PDB entry 4ZBJ | X-ray diffraction, 2.25 A resolution | chains B and D of the 4 polymer chains in the assembly

# Chain B
Molecule: Histone H3
Organism: Xenopus laevis
UniProtKB: Q10453 (H331_CAEEL); residues 61-135 here correspond to UniProt positions 62-136 (UniProt number = residue number + 1)
Chain sequence (77 residues; numbered 59 to 135; the number before each row is that of its first residue):
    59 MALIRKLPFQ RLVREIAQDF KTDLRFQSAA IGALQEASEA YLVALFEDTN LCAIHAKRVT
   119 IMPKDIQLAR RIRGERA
Not modelled in the structure: 59, 134-135
Differences from the reference sequence: initiating methionine (59); expression tag (60); engineered mutation Ala-102 (Gly103 in Q10453)
Curated features (UniProtKB/Swiss-Prot):
  - modified residue: Lys-79 (N6-methyllysine)
What the authors report for this chain:
  - mutagenesis - A87S/I89V/G90M, G90M: decreased binding to UBN1(122-148)
  - specificity-determining residues: Gly-90
  - mutagenesis - G90M: abolished binding to Ubinuclein-1 (chain D)
  - mutagenesis - A87S, I89V: unchanged binding to Ubinuclein-1 (chain D)
  - mutagenesis - S96C: unchanged binding to GST-UBN1(92-175)

# Chain D
Molecule: Ubinuclein-1
UniProtKB: Q9NPG3 (UBN1_HUMAN); residues 122-148 here = UniProt positions 122-148
Chain sequence (28 residues; each row starts with the number of its first residue):
   121 XIQDLIDMGY GYDESDSFID NSEAYDEL
Not modelled in the structure: 143-148
Modified residues: ACE (acetyl group) at position 121
Differences from the reference sequence: expression tag (121)
What the authors report for this chain:
  - mutagenesis - E134A, S135A, S137A: unchanged binding to H3.3/H4

# How chain B and chain D interact
Residue-residue contacts - 36 pairs, chain B then chain D:
  Lys-64(B) / Tyr-130(D)  hydrogen bond (side chain-backbone)
  Lys-64(B) / Gly-131(D)
  Lys-64(B) / Tyr-132(D)
  Leu-65(B) / Asp-133(D)
  Gln-68(B) / Tyr-132(D)
  Gln-68(B) / Asp-133(D)  hydrogen bond (side chain-backbone)
  Gln-68(B) / Asp-136(D)  hydrogen bond
  Gln-68(B) / Ile-139(D)
  Val-71(B) / Phe-138(D)  hydrophobic
  Arg-72(B) / Asp-136(D)  salt bridge
  Arg-72(B) / Phe-138(D)
  Ala-75(B) / Phe-138(D)  hydrophobic
  Gln-76(B) / Phe-138(D)
  Leu-82(B) / Phe-138(D)
  Arg-83(B) / Ser-137(D)  hydrogen bond (side chain-backbone)
  Arg-83(B) / Phe-138(D)
  Arg-83(B) / Ile-139(D)
  Arg-83(B) / Asp-140(D)  salt bridge
  Phe-84(B) / Phe-138(D)  hydrogen bond (backbone-backbone)
  Phe-84(B) / Ile-139(D)
  Phe-84(B) / Asp-140(D)  hydrogen bond (backbone-backbone)
  Gln-85(B) / Asp-140(D)
  Gln-85(B) / Asn-141(D)
  Ser-86(B) / Gly-129(D)  hydrogen bond (side chain-backbone)
  Ser-86(B) / Tyr-132(D)
  Ser-86(B) / Asn-141(D)  hydrogen bond (backbone-side chain)
  Ala-87(B) / Met-128(D)
  Ala-87(B) / Gly-129(D)
  Ile-89(B) / Tyr-132(D)  hydrophobic
  Ile-89(B) / Ile-139(D)  hydrophobic
  Gly-90(B) / Met-128(D)
  Gly-90(B) / Tyr-132(D)  hydrogen bond (backbone-side chain)
  Ala-91(B) / Met-128(D)
  Gln-93(B) / Tyr-132(D)  hydrogen bond
  Glu-94(B) / Asp-124(D)
  Glu-94(B) / Met-128(D)
Also at the interface, not in a pair above, chain D (15 interface residues in all): Asp-127, Glu-134
From the paper, about this interface:
  - specific contacts: Lys-64(B)/Tyr-130(D) (hydrogen bond), Ser-86(B)/Asn-141(D) (hydrogen bond), Ala-87(B)/Met-128(D) (hydrophobic contact), Ile-89(B)/Ile-139(D) (hydrophobic contact), Gln-93(B)/Tyr-132(D) (hydrogen bond), Met-128(D)/Gly-90(B), Tyr-132(D)/Lys-64(B) (hydrophobic contact), Asp-133(D)/Leu-65(B) (hydrophobic contact), Asp-136(D)/Arg-72(B) (hydrogen bond), Phe-138(D)/Arg-72(B) (hydrophobic contact), Phe-138(D)/Phe-84(B) (hydrophobic contact), Phe-138(D)/Val-71(B) (hydrophobic contact), Phe-138(D)/Ile-89(B) (hydrophobic contact), Asp-140(D)/Phe-84(B) (backbone contact)
  - interface residues, chain D: Phe-138(D)

# In short
Chain B and chain D form an interface of 18 and 15 residues respectively; the contacts include 10 hydrogen
bonds and 2 salt bridges. Polar contacts include Arg-72(B)/Asp-136(D), Arg-83(B)/Asp-140(D) and
Lys-64(B)/Tyr-130(D). The paper describes hydrogen bonds between Lys-64(B) and Tyr-130(D), Ser-86(B) and
Asn-141(D) and Gln-93(B) and Tyr-132(D) among others; hydrophobic contacts between Ala-87(B) and Met-128(D),
Ile-89(B) and Ile-139(D) and Tyr-132(D) and Lys-64(B) among others; a contact between Met-128(D) and
Gly-90(B). From the paper: A87S/I89V/G90M and G90M of chain B reduce binding to UBN1(122-148); the interface
residue Phe-138(D); 8 substitutions were tested in all.
Chain B is Histone H3 (Xenopus laevis) and chain D is Ubinuclein-1; the structure, UBN1 peptide bound to
H3.3/H4/Asf1, was determined by X-ray diffraction.
